PDB entry 3M57 | X-ray diffraction, 1.70 A resolution | chains A and B

== Chain A ==
Molecule: Histone-lysine N-methyltransferase SETD7
Source organism: Homo sapiens
Notes: EC 2.1.1.43
UniProtKB: Q8WTS6 (SETD7_HUMAN); numbering as in UniProt (aligned over 110-366)
Amino-acid sequence (261 residues; row label = number of the first residue in the row):
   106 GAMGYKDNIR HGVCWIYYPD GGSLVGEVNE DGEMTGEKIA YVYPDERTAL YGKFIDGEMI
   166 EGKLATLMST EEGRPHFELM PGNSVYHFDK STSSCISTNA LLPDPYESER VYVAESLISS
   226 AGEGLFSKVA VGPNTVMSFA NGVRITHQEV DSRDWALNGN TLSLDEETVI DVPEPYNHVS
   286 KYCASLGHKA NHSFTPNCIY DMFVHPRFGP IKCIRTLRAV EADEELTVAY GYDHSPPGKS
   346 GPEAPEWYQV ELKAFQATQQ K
Not modelled in the structure: 106-115, 342-346, 365-366
Differences from the reference sequence: expression tag (106-109); engineered mutation Ala245 (Tyr in Q8WTS6)
Small-molecule neighbours: S-adenosylhomocysteine (SAH): Ile223, Ser225, Ala226, Gly227, Glu228, Gly264, Asn265, Asn282, His293, Lys294, Ala295, Asn296, His297, Tyr335, Trp352, Glu356
From the paper describing this entry:
  - mutagenesis - Y245A: unchanged binding to TAF10 peptide (chain B)
  - mutagenesis - Y245A: decreased catalytic activity on unmodified lysines
  - catalytic residues: Gly264, Tyr305 (proposed by the authors, not directly observed)
  - specificity-determining residues: Tyr305
  - mutagenesis - Y305F: increased binding to TAF10-K189
  - mutagenesis - Y305F: decreased binding to TAF10-K189me2
  - mutagenesis - Y305F: unchanged catalytic activity on the unmodified peptide

== Chain B ==
Molecule: TAF10 peptide
Amino-acid sequence (11 residues; each row starts with the number of its first residue):
   185 XSKSKDRKYT L
Not modelled in the structure: 194-195
Modified / non-standard residues: ACE (acetyl group) at position 185
From the paper describing this entry:
  - conformationally variable residues: Lys189

== Chain A / chain B interface ==
Pairs across the interface (32; chain A residue first):
  His252(A) with Ser186(B)
  Val255(A) with Lys187(B)
  Asp256(A) with Ser186(B), hydrogen bond; Lys187(B), hydrogen bond (side chain-backbone)
  Arg258(A) with Lys187(B), hydrogen bond (backbone-side chain)
  Trp260(A) with Lys187(B)
  Asn263(A) with Lys187(B)
  Gly264(A) with Lys189(B), hydrogen bond (backbone-side chain)
  Thr266(A) with Lys187(B), hydrogen bond (side chain-backbone); Ser188(B); Lys189(B), hydrogen bond (backbone-backbone)
  Leu267(A) with Lys189(B); Asp190(B)
  Ser268(A) with Ser188(B); Lys189(B), hydrogen bond (backbone-backbone); Asp190(B); Arg191(B)
  Glu271(A) with Arg191(B), salt bridge; Lys192(B)
  Tyr305(A) with Lys189(B); Asp190(B)
  Lys317(A) with Asp190(B), salt bridge
  Tyr335(A) with Lys189(B), hydrogen bond; Asp190(B), hydrogen bond (backbone-backbone)
  Gly336(A) with Asp190(B); Tyr193(B)
  Tyr337(A) with Ser188(B); Lys189(B)
  Asp338(A) with ACE_185(B); Tyr193(B)
  Glu348(A) with ACE_185(B); Lys187(B)
Also at the interface, not in a pair above, chain A (22 interface residues in all): Asp259, Asn265, Val274, Pro341
The authors on this interface:
  - pairs named by the authors: Gly264(A)-Lys189(B) (hydrogen bond)

== In short ==
22 residues of chain A and 9 residues of chain B are in contact, with 9 hydrogen bonds and 2 salt bridges.
Polar contacts include Glu271(A)-Arg191(B), Lys317(A)-Asp190(B) and Asp256(A)-Ser186(B). The paper describes a
hydrogen bond between Gly264(A) and Lys189(B). From the paper: catalytic residues Gly264(A) and Tyr305(A);
Y245A of chain A reduces catalytic activity on unmodified lysines.
Chain A is Histone-lysine N-methyltransferase SETD7 (Homo sapiens) and chain B is TAF10 peptide; the
structure, SET7/9 Y245A in complex with TAF10 peptide and AdoHcy, was determined by X-ray diffraction,
deposited together with 3M53, 3M54, 3M55, 3M56, 3M58, 3M59 and 3M5A.
